Entry 6XKU (electron microscopy, 4.20 A resolution (low resolution: residue-level contacts below are approximate; hydrogen-bond / salt-bridge calls are withheld)); this record covers chains R and D of the 6 polymer chains in the assembly.

# Chain R
Name: Ubiquinol-cytochrome c reductase iron-sulfur subunit
Source organism: Rhodobacter capsulatus (strain ATCC BAA-309 / NBRC 16581 / SB1003)
Notes: EC 7.1.1.8
Reference sequence: D5ANZ2 (UCRI_RHOCB); numbering as in UniProt (aligned over 1-191)
Sequence (191 residues; numbered 1 to 191; the number before each row is that of its first residue):
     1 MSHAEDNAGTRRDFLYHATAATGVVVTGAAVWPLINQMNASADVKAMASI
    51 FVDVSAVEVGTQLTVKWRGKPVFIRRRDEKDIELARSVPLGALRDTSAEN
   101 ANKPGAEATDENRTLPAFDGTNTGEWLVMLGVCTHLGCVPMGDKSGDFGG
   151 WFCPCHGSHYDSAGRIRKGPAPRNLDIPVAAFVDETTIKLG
Disordered / not traced: 1-10
Disulfide bonds: Cys138-Cys155
Metal / ion sites: 2Fe-2S cluster Fe: Cys133, His135, Cys153, His156
Small-molecule neighbours: 2Fe-2S cluster (FES): Cys133, His135, Leu136, Gly137, Cys138, Cys153, Cys155, His156, Ser158

# Chain D
Name: Cytochrome c1
Source organism: Rhodobacter capsulatus (strain ATCC BAA-309 / NBRC 16581 / SB1003)
Reference sequence: D5ANZ4 (CY1_RHOCB); residues -20 to 258 here correspond to UniProt positions 1-279 (UniProt number = residue number + 21)
Sequence (279 residues; row label = number of the first residue in the row; numbers below 1 keep their minus sign (Met-20 is residue -20)):
   -20 MKKLLISAVSALVLGSGAAFANSNVPDHAFSFEGIFGKYDQAQLRRGFQV
    30 YNEVCSACHGMKFVPIRTLADDGGPQLDPTFVREYAAGLDTIIDKDSGEE
    80 RDRKETDMFPTRVGDGMGPDLSVMAKARAGFSGPAGSGMNQLFKGMGGPE
   130 YIYNYVIGFEENPECAPEGIDGYYYNKTFQIGGVPDTCKDAAGVKITHGS
   180 WARMPPPLVDDQVTYEDGTPATVDQMAQDVSAFLMWAAEPKLVARKQMGL
   230 VAMVMLGLLSVMLYLTNKRLWAPYKGHKA
Disordered / not traced: -20 to 4, 108-125, 258
Covalently attached groups: heme c (HEC) linked to Cys34, Cys37
Metal / ion sites: heme c Fe: His38, Met183
Small-molecule neighbours: heme c (HEC): Val29, Val33, His38, Gly95, Met96, Gly97, Pro98, Leu100, Met103, Arg107, Tyr130, Ile131, Tyr134, Val135, Phe158, Ala181, Arg182, Met183, Pro184, Pro186, Leu187, Val209, Leu213

# Chain R / chain D interface
Residue-residue contacts (8):
  Arg11(R) - Arg248(D)
  Arg12(R) - Arg248(D)
  Leu15(R) - Arg248(D)
  Ala18(R) - Met241(D)
  Thr19(R) - Met241(D)
  Thr19(R) - Thr245(D)
  Thr22(R) - Met241(D)
  Asp43(R) - Arg46(D)
Also at the interface, not in a pair above, chain R (12 interface residues in all): Gly23, Val26, Ala29, Ala42, Ala46
Also at the interface, not in a pair above, chain D (7 interface residues in all): Thr85, Met234, Leu238

# Summary
12 residues of chain R face 7 of chain D across their interface. Chain R binds 2Fe-2S cluster. Heme c is
covalently linked to Cys34(D). Cys133(R), His135(R), Cys153(R) and His156(R) form the 2Fe-2S cluster Fe site.
His38(D) and Met183(D) coordinate a heme c Fe ion.
Chain R is Ubiquinol-cytochrome c reductase iron-sulfur subunit and chain D is Cytochrome c1, both from
Rhodobacter capsulatus (strain ATCC BAA-309 / NBRC 16581 / SB1003); the structure, R. capsulatus cyt bc1 with
one FeS protein in b position and one in c position ..., was determined by electron microscopy together with
6XI0, 6XKT, 6XKV, 6XKW, 6XKX and 6XKZ from the same study.
